PDB entry 4U5Z | X-ray diffraction, 2.10 A resolution | chains A and E of the 5 polymer chains in the assembly

Chain A (and E):
Molecule: Structural protein VP1
From: Trichodysplasia spinulosa-associated polyomavirus
Notes: chain E of this document is another copy of the same molecule, construct and numbering; everything in this record applies to it too
UniProtKB: E2ESL7 (E2ESL7_9POLY); residues 30-303 here correspond to UniProt positions 31-304 (UniProt number = residue number + 1)
Sequence (280 residues; each row starts with the number of its first residue):
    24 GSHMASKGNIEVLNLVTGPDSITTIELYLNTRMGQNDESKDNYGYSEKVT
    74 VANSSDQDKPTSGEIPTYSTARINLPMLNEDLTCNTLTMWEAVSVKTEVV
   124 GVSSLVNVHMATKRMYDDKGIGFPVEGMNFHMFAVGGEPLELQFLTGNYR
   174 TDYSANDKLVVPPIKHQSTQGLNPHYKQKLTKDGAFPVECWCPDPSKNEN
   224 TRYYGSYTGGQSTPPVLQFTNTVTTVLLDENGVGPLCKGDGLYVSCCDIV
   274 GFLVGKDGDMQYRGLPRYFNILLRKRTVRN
Disordered / not traced: 24-32 (chain E: 24-31, 102-107, 303)
Differences from the reference sequence: expression tag (24-29)
What the authors report for this chain:
  - mutagenesis - K71L, T73E, T84A: decreased binding to HEK293 and SVGA cells

Interface between chain A and chain E:
Pairs across the interface (125; chain A residue first):
  Val72(A) - Val131(E)
  Val72(A) - Arg137(E)
  Thr73(A) - Val131(E)
  Thr73(A) - His132(E)
  Val74(A) - Val131(E)
  Val74(A) - His132(E)
  Val74(A) - Met133(E)
  Val74(A) - Thr135(E)
  Val74(A) - Arg137(E)
  Val74(A) - Gly143(E)
  Val74(A) - Gly145(E)
  Val74(A) - Lys279(E)
  Ala75(A) - His132(E)  hydrogen bond (backbone-backbone)
  Ala75(A) - Met133(E)
  Ala75(A) - Ala134(E)
  Ala75(A) - Lys279(E)
  Asn76(A) - Lys279(E)
  Ser77(A) - Ala134(E)
  Ser78(A) - Ala134(E)
  Asp81(A) - His132(E)  salt bridge
  Asp81(A) - Met133(E)
  Glu87(A) - His132(E)
  Ile88(A) - His132(E)
  Tyr91(A) - Ser126(E)
  Lys136(A) - Tyr139(E)
  Phe146(A) - Tyr139(E)
  Met151(A) - Leu128(E)
  Met151(A) - Val129(E)  hydrophobic
  Met151(A) - Val131(E)  hydrophobic
  Met151(A) - Pro147(E)  hydrophobic
  Phe153(A) - Ser126(E)
  Phe153(A) - Val129(E)  hydrophobic
  Phe153(A) - Phe242(E)  hydrophobic
  Leu168(A) - Ser127(E)
  Leu168(A) - Arg286(E)
  Leu168(A) - Leu288(E)  hydrophobic
  Leu168(A) - Pro289(E)  hydrophobic
  Thr169(A) - Arg286(E)  hydrogen bond (backbone-side chain)
  Gly170(A) - Tyr68(E)  hydrogen bond (backbone-side chain)
  Gly170(A) - Met133(E)
  Gly170(A) - Arg286(E)
  Tyr172(A) - Asp64(E)  hydrogen bond
  Arg173(A) - Asp64(E)  salt bridge
  Thr174(A) - His132(E)
  His189(A) - Glu61(E)
  His189(A) - Ser62(E)
  Gln190(A) - Glu61(E)
  Gln190(A) - Ser62(E)
  Gln190(A) - Lys63(E)
  Gln190(A) - Asp64(E)  hydrogen bond
  Gln190(A) - Tyr66(E)
  Ser191(A) - Glu61(E)  hydrogen bond (backbone-backbone)
  Ser191(A) - Tyr66(E)
  Gln193(A) - Asn65(E)
  Gln193(A) - Tyr66(E)  hydrogen bond (side chain-backbone)
  Gln193(A) - Tyr68(E)
  Gln193(A) - Arg286(E)  hydrogen bond (backbone-side chain)
  Gly194(A) - Asn53(E)
  Gly194(A) - Tyr66(E)
  Leu195(A) - Tyr51(E)  hydrophobic
  Leu195(A) - Asn53(E)  hydrogen bond (backbone-side chain)
  Leu195(A) - Val123(E)  hydrophobic
  Leu195(A) - Pro289(E)  hydrophobic
  Pro197(A) - Tyr51(E)
  Val211(A) - Ser126(E)  hydrogen bond (backbone-side chain)
  Val211(A) - Val129(E)  hydrophobic
  Glu212(A) - Ser126(E)
  Glu212(A) - Ser127(E)
  Glu212(A) - Val129(E)
  Glu212(A) - Asn130(E)
  Glu212(A) - His132(E)  salt bridge
  Trp214(A) - Ser126(E)  hydrogen bond (backbone-side chain)
  Cys215(A) - Val123(E)  hydrophobic
  Cys215(A) - Gly124(E)  hydrogen bond (side chain-backbone)
  Cys215(A) - Ser126(E)
  Pro218(A) - Glu121(E)
  Pro218(A) - Val123(E)  hydrophobic
  Pro218(A) - Tyr291(E)  hydrogen bond (backbone-side chain)
  Ser219(A) - Glu49(E)
  Ser219(A) - Tyr291(E)
  Asn221(A) - Asn244(E)  hydrogen bond (backbone-side chain)
  Thr224(A) - Asn244(E)  hydrogen bond (backbone-side chain)
  Arg225(A) - Asn244(E)
  Arg225(A) - Thr245(E)
  Tyr226(A) - Glu121(E)  hydrogen bond
  Tyr226(A) - Thr243(E)  hydrogen bond (backbone-side chain)
  Tyr226(A) - Asn244(E)  hydrogen bond (backbone-side chain)
  Tyr227(A) - Phe242(E)
  Tyr227(A) - Thr243(E)
  Tyr227(A) - Thr245(E)
  Gly228(A) - Gln241(E)
  Gly228(A) - Phe242(E)  hydrogen bond (backbone-backbone)
  Ser229(A) - Leu240(E)
  Ser229(A) - Phe242(E)
  Tyr230(A) - Val125(E)  hydrophobic
  Tyr230(A) - Leu128(E)  hydrogen bond (side chain-backbone)
  Tyr230(A) - Val129(E)  hydrophobic
  Tyr230(A) - Pro238(E)
  Tyr230(A) - Val239(E)
  Tyr230(A) - Leu240(E)  hydrogen bond (backbone-backbone)
  Thr231(A) - Pro238(E)
  Gly232(A) - Pro237(E)
  Gly232(A) - Pro238(E)  hydrogen bond (backbone-backbone)
  Gly233(A) - Pro147(E)
  Gly233(A) - Glu149(E)
  Gly233(A) - Pro237(E)
  Gln234(A) - Met138(E)
  Gln234(A) - Phe146(E)
  Gln234(A) - Glu149(E)  hydrogen bond
  Ser235(A) - Met138(E)
  Ser235(A) - Tyr139(E)
  Thr236(A) - Pro237(E)
  Ile272(A) - Val129(E)  hydrophobic
  Phe275(A) - Ile144(E)  hydrophobic
  Val277(A) - Tyr139(E)  hydrophobic
  Asp280(A) - Lys142(E)
  Gly281(A) - Lys142(E)
  Gly281(A) - Gly143(E)  hydrogen bond (backbone-backbone)
  Asp282(A) - Lys142(E)
  Met283(A) - Met138(E)  hydrophobic
  Met283(A) - Tyr139(E)  hydrophobic
  Met283(A) - Gly143(E)
  Met283(A) - Ile144(E)
  Tyr285(A) - Val129(E)
  Tyr285(A) - Val131(E)
Interface residues without a listed pair, chain A (62 interface residues in all): Pro83, Glu149, Met155, Asn171, Pro216, Glu253
Interface residues without a listed pair, chain E (50 interface residues in all): Lys119, Thr247

In short:
The interface between chain A and chain E involves 62 residues on one side and 50 on the other; the contacts
include 24 hydrogen bonds and 3 salt bridges. Among the polar pairs are Asp81(A)-His132(E), Arg173(A)-Asp64(E)
and Glu212(A)-His132(E). The paper reports that K71L, T73E and T84A of chain A reduce binding to HEK293 and
SVGA cells.
Chain A and chain E are both Structural protein VP1 (Trichodysplasia spinulosa-associated polyomavirus); the
structure, Trichodysplasia spinulosa-associated polyomavirus (TSPyV) VP1, was determined by X-ray diffraction
(same publication as 4U60, 4U61 and 4U62).
